9B6M - chains A and B; structure by electron microscopy, 3.20 A resolution.

Chain A:
Protein: PG1 light chain
Source organism: Paraclostridium ghonii
Amino-acid sequence (392 residues; each row starts with the number of its first residue):
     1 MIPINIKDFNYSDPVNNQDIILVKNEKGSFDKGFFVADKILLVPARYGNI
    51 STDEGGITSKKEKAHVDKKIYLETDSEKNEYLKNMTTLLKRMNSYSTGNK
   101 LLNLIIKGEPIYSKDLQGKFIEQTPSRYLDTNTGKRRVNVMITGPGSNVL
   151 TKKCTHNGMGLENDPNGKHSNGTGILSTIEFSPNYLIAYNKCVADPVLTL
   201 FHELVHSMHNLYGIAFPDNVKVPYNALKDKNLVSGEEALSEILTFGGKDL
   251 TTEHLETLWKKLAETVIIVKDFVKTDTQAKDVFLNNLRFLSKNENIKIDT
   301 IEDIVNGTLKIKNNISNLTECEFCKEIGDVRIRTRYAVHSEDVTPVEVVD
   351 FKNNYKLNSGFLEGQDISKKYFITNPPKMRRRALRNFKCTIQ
Disordered / not traced: 391-392

Chain B:
Protein: PG1 heavy chain
Source organism: Paraclostridium ghonii
Amino-acid sequence (838 residues; row label = number of the first residue in the row):
     1 MADIIASVDKKDVFAVSDTSYFKNFKFPSKKISDTGEVIDSTKLPQIKDT
    51 YKSSREEPIPDNDSTINVKNITTYHYLEAQKPKNSSIELTMVAPSKSKKP
   101 NDCVVEAINDNNKIYTPFSGTAKQFNTVVPIANTAANVITWLEAIADIFS
   151 SETGTFDKLERAGKETLYYIPYVGQLLSIGENVLIGDFKNALLNTGLIIL
   201 LDIAPELNIPLLGAFEAYKEYKSLEEFRKAIDNVIDERNKRWHSVYSFVA
   251 HQWYGQVNIQIEQRLNHFYQALSYQAGVIKNRVDIEYARHKEGLEEKEER
   301 KLMWASVDCIGSIEASVKEATKNAEKFLEKSSILYFKEEILPKVHKNLEE
   351 FDKNTLFNIYTNIDEFSNRGIAEISECKKVEADVNNGFRPIKFDFSLLTN
   401 LMKSDSLTDEVILEKALEDALVFSLGVRNGKIQNLSKKWANLTIGTDIRV
   451 VHGRDNESIRLNSTQDSSIQIEKNTNLRFLDSENFSLSFWIRVPRYNKFD
   501 KDKDLNNEYTIVNNMDTATKGFKISIKNGILLWTLKGTQQKTIEIPLSNT
   551 KVSDNIWRHVAIINNKDGNCTIYVDGAQKNAVSLSGLDEITNTLPITLQL
   601 VGNKNKKQFIRLDQFNIYEKALSQTEVGKLFSSYFKDSDIRDYWGEPLAY
   651 NKTYNMINIAYQGRGLQSTNNKISLQPKAVFDPTGDGSYIPRLYRGYDVL
   701 LQKDSQSKTTDIMPKKDDLINIKLKSGHNFVGFNSTIDTSQKYLKLTTAL
   751 LSEVDDPKGFKLMSLKKDNWIQIKKETWMSKNGNVIPQGLVGKRSVDSDV
   801 YLYLWDWETEKDDYSEKQWSFICQDEGWIDSDGMFTNA
Disordered / not traced: 1-2, 833-838

How chain A and chain B interact:
Residue-residue contacts (150; chain A residue first):
  Tyr47(A) - Arg55(B)
  Ile57(A) - Asp61(B)
  Thr58(A) - Lys10(B)
  Thr58(A) - Asp61(B)
  Ser59(A) - Lys10(B)
  Ser59(A) - Pro58(B)
  Ser59(A) - Ile59(B)
  Ser59(A) - Asp61(B)
  Lys60(A) - Lys10(B)
  Lys60(A) - Ile59(B)
  Lys60(A) - Asp61(B)
  Lys61(A) - Ile59(B)
  Glu62(A) - Lys10(B)  hydrogen bond (backbone-side chain)
  Lys63(A) - Lys10(B)
  Ser113(A) - Asp49(B)  hydrogen bond
  Lys114(A) - Asp49(B)
  Pro125(A) - Tyr51(B)
  Ser126(A) - Tyr51(B)  hydrogen bond
  Lys153(A) - Arg55(B)
  Thr155(A) - Ser54(B)
  Thr155(A) - Arg55(B)  hydrogen bond (side chain-backbone)
  His156(A) - Ser53(B)
  His156(A) - Ser54(B)  hydrogen bond (backbone-backbone)
  Asn157(A) - Tyr51(B)
  Asn157(A) - Lys52(B)  hydrogen bond (backbone-backbone)
  Asn157(A) - Ser53(B)
  Gly158(A) - Lys52(B)  hydrogen bond (backbone-backbone)
  Met159(A) - Lys52(B)  hydrogen bond (backbone-backbone)
  Met159(A) - Ser53(B)
  Met159(A) - Ser54(B)
  Leu161(A) - Thr50(B)
  Leu161(A) - Lys52(B)
  Glu162(A) - Lys48(B)
  Asn166(A) - Lys48(B)  hydrogen bond (backbone-side chain)
  Lys168(A) - Asp49(B)
  Asn171(A) - Ile47(B)
  Asn171(A) - Lys48(B)  hydrogen bond (side chain-backbone)
  Thr173(A) - Ile47(B)
  Glu180(A) - Arg55(B)
  Val220(A) - Tyr21(B)  hydrophobic
  Val222(A) - Asp18(B)
  Val222(A) - Tyr21(B)  hydrophobic
  Pro223(A) - Ser17(B)
  Pro223(A) - Asp18(B)  hydrogen bond (backbone-backbone)
  Tyr224(A) - Val16(B)
  Tyr224(A) - Ser17(B)
  Asn225(A) - Val16(B)  hydrogen bond (backbone-backbone)
  Asn225(A) - Asp18(B)
  Ala226(A) - Phe14(B)
  Leu227(A) - Val13(B)  hydrophobic
  Leu227(A) - Phe14(B)  hydrogen bond (backbone-backbone)
  Lys228(A) - Val16(B)
  Lys228(A) - Glu206(B)
  Lys228(A) - Gln256(B)
  Lys230(A) - Asp18(B)  salt bridge
  Ser234(A) - Lys10(B)
  Ser234(A) - Ala15(B)
  Glu237(A) - His251(B)  salt bridge
  Leu239(A) - Tyr21(B)  hydrophobic
  Lys248(A) - Asn400(B)
  Lys248(A) - Leu401(B)
  Leu250(A) - Ala250(B)  hydrophobic
  Leu250(A) - His251(B)  hydrogen bond (backbone-side chain)
  Leu250(A) - Leu397(B)
  Leu250(A) - Leu401(B)  hydrophobic
  Thr251(A) - Ser247(B)  hydrogen bond (backbone-side chain)
  Thr251(A) - His251(B)
  Thr252(A) - Phe22(B)
  Thr252(A) - Phe25(B)
  Thr252(A) - Ser247(B)
  Thr252(A) - Phe248(B)
  Thr252(A) - His251(B)  hydrogen bond (backbone-side chain)
  Glu253(A) - Tyr21(B)
  Glu253(A) - Phe25(B)
  His254(A) - Ser247(B)  hydrogen bond
  Glu256(A) - Lys431(B)
  Ala263(A) - Ile39(B)  hydrophobic
  Glu264(A) - Ile39(B)
  Glu264(A) - Leu44(B)
  Ile267(A) - Ser41(B)
  Ile267(A) - Leu44(B)  hydrophobic
  Ile268(A) - Leu44(B)  hydrophobic
  Ile268(A) - Pro45(B)
  Phe272(A) - Ile47(B)  hydrophobic
  Glu302(A) - Thr35(B)
  Val305(A) - Thr35(B)
  Asn306(A) - Thr446(B)
  Leu309(A) - Thr446(B)
  Lys310(A) - Thr446(B)
  Asn313(A) - Ile444(B)  hydrogen bond (side chain-backbone)
  Asn313(A) - Gly445(B)  hydrogen bond (side chain-backbone)
  Glu322(A) - Trp439(B)  hydrogen bond
  Lys325(A) - Asn434(B)
  Lys325(A) - Ser436(B)  hydrogen bond (side chain-backbone)
  Lys325(A) - Lys438(B)
  Lys325(A) - Trp439(B)
  Glu326(A) - Trp439(B)
  Arg335(A) - Tyr254(B)  hydrogen bond
  Arg335(A) - Glu262(B)  salt bridge
  Arg335(A) - Leu401(B)  hydrogen bond (side chain-backbone)
  Val338(A) - Glu262(B)
  His339(A) - Lys11(B)
  His339(A) - Ala15(B)
  Ser340(A) - Lys11(B)
  Ser340(A) - Gln263(B)  hydrogen bond
  Ser340(A) - Asn266(B)  hydrogen bond (backbone-side chain)
  Glu341(A) - Lys11(B)
  Asp342(A) - Lys11(B)  salt bridge
  Arg381(A) - Asp63(B)  salt bridge
  Arg382(A) - Asp9(B)  salt bridge
  Arg382(A) - Lys10(B)
  Arg382(A) - Lys11(B)
  Arg382(A) - Asp63(B)
  Ala383(A) - Asp9(B)
  Ala383(A) - Lys10(B)  hydrogen bond (backbone-backbone)
  Ala383(A) - Asp61(B)
  Ala383(A) - Asn62(B)
  Ala383(A) - Asp63(B)
  Leu384(A) - Ser7(B)
  Leu384(A) - Val8(B)
  Leu384(A) - Asp63(B)  hydrogen bond (backbone-side chain)
  Leu384(A) - Ser64(B)  hydrogen bond (backbone-backbone)
  Arg385(A) - Ala6(B)
  Arg385(A) - Ser7(B)
  Arg385(A) - Val8(B)  hydrogen bond (backbone-backbone)
  Arg385(A) - Lys10(B)
  Arg385(A) - Ser64(B)
  Arg385(A) - Ile66(B)
  Asn386(A) - Ala6(B)
  Asn386(A) - Ser7(B)  hydrogen bond
  Asn386(A) - Ser64(B)  hydrogen bond (backbone-backbone)
  Asn386(A) - Thr65(B)
  Asn386(A) - Ile66(B)  hydrogen bond (backbone-backbone)
  Phe387(A) - Ile4(B)
  Phe387(A) - Ile5(B)
  Phe387(A) - Ala6(B)  hydrogen bond (backbone-backbone)
  Phe387(A) - Val8(B)  hydrophobic
  Phe387(A) - Ile66(B)
  Phe387(A) - Val68(B)  hydrophobic
  Phe387(A) - Tyr74(B)  hydrophobic
  Phe387(A) - His75(B)  hydrogen bond (backbone-side chain)
  Lys388(A) - Ile4(B)
  Lys388(A) - Ile5(B)
  Lys388(A) - Thr65(B)
  Lys388(A) - Ile66(B)  hydrogen bond (backbone-backbone)
  Lys388(A) - Asn67(B)
  Lys388(A) - Val68(B)
  Cys389(A) - Ile4(B)
  Cys389(A) - Val68(B)
  Thr390(A) - Lys69(B)
Also at the interface, not in a pair above, chain A (86 interface residues in all): Met1, Thr97, Thr124, Gly160, Gly167, Ile175, Asp218, Leu232, Glu236, Asp249, Ile301, Asn317
Also at the interface, not in a pair above, chain B (77 interface residues in all): Thr19, Glu56, Pro60, Ile71, Ile203, Ala204, Trp253, Ile259, Leu398, Lys437, Leu442, Glu472

In short:
Chain A and chain B form an interface of 86 and 77 residues respectively; the contacts include 35 hydrogen
bonds and 6 salt bridges. Polar contacts include Lys230(A)-Asp18(B), Glu237(A)-His251(B) and
Arg335(A)-Glu262(B).
Here chain A is PG1 light chain and chain B is PG1 heavy chain, both from Paraclostridium ghonii. Entry 9B6M
(Cryo-EM structure and molecular assembly of the BoNT-like toxin PG1 complex from Paeniclostridium ghonii) was
determined by electron microscopy.
